PDB entry 3CD6 | X-ray diffraction, 2.75 A resolution | chains C and 0 of the 32 polymer chains in the assembly

[Chain C]
Name: 50S ribosomal protein L4P
From: Haloarcula marismortui
UniProtKB: P12735 (RL4_HALMA); residue numbers follow UniProt; this construct covers 1-246
Amino-acid sequence (246 residues; row label = number of the first residue in the row):
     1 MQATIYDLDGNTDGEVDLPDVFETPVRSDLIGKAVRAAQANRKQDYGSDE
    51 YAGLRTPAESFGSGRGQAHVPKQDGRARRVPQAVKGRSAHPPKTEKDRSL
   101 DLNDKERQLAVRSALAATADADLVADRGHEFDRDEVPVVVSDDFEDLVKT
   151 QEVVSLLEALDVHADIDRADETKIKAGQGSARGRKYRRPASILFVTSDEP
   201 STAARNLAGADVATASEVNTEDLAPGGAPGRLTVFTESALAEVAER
Metal / ion sites: Na+ site 1: Asp45, Thr94, Lys96; Na+ site 2: Arg55 (shared with G464(0), G475(0) of chain 0); Mg2+: Gly86 (shared with G456(0) of chain 0)

[Chain 0]
Molecule: 23S ribosomal RNA
From: Haloarcula marismortui
Notes: engineered mutation(s): G2099A, G2616A
Sequence (2923 nucleotides; row label = number of the first residue in the row):
     1 GUUGGCUACUAUGCCAGCUGGUGGAUUGCUCGGCUCAGGCGCUGAUGAAG
    51 GACGUGCCAAGCUGCGAUAAGCUGUGGGGAGCCGCACGGAGGCGAAGAAC
   101 CACAGAUUUCCGAAUGAGAAUCUCUCUAACAAUUGCUUCGCGCAAUGAGG
   151 AACCCCGAGAACUGAAACAUCUCAGUAUCGGGAGGAACAGAAAACGCAAC
   201 GUGAUGUCGUUAGUAACCGCGAGUGAACGCGAUACAGCCCAAACCGAAGC
   251 CCUCACGGGCAAUGUGGUGUCAGGGCUACCUCUCAUCAGCCGACCGUCUU
   301 CACGAAGUCUCUUGGAAUAGAGCGUGAUACAGGGUGACAACCCCGUACUG
   351 AAGACCAGUACGCUGUGCGGUAGUGCCAGAGUAGCGGGGGUUGGAUAUCC
   401 CUCGCGAAUAACGCAGGCAUCGACUGCGAAGGCUAAACACAACCUGAGAC
   451 CGAUAGUGAACAAGUAGUGUGAACGAACGCUGCAAAGUACCCUCAGAAGG
   501 GAGGCGAAAUAGAGCAUGAAAUCAGUUGGCGAUCGAGCGACAGGGCAUAC
   551 AAGGUCCCUUGACGAAUGACCGAGACGCGAGUCUCCAGUAAGACUCACGG
   601 GAAGCCGAUGUUCUGUCGUACGUUUUGAAAAACGAGCCAGGGAGUGUGUC
   651 UGUAUGGCAAGUCUAACCGGAGUAUCCGGGGAGGCACAGGGAAACCGACA
   701 UGGCCGCAGGGCUUUGCCCGAGGGCCGCCGUCUUCAAGGGCGGGGAGCCA
   751 UGUGGACACGACCCGAAUCCGGACGAUCUACGCAUGGACAAGAUGAAGCG
   801 UGCCGAAAGGCACGUGGAAGUCUGUUAGAGUUGGUGUCCUACAAUACCCU
   851 CUCGUGAUCUAUGUGUAGGGGUGAAAGGCCCAUCGAGUCCGGCAACAGCU
   901 GGUUCCAAUCGAAACAUGUCGAAGCAUGACCUCCGCCGAGGUAGUCUGUG
   951 AGGUAGAGCGACCGAUUGGUGUGUCCGCCUCCGAGAGGAGUCGGCACACC
  1001 UGUCAAACUCCAAACUUACAGACGCUGUUUGACGCGGGGAUUCCGGUGCG
  1051 CGGGGUAAGCCUGUGUACCAGGAGGGGAACAACCCAGAGAUAGGUUAAGG
  1101 UCCCCAAGUGUGGAUUAAGUGUAAUCCUCUGAAGGUGGUCUCGAGCCCUA
  1151 GACAGCCGGGAGGUGAGCUUAGAAGCAGCUACCCUCUAAGAAAAGCGUAA
  1201 CAGCUUACCGGCCGAGGUUUGAGGCGCCCAAAAUGAUCGGGACUCAAAUC
  1251 CACCACCGAGACCUGUCCGUACCACUCAUACUGGUAAUCGAGUAGAUUGG
  1301 CGCUCUAAUUGGAUGGAAGCAGGGGCGAGAGCUCCUGUGGACCGAUUAGU
  1351 GACGAAAAUCCUGGCCAUAGUAGCAGCGAUAGUCGGGUGAGAACCCCGAC
  1401 GGCCUAAUGGAUAAGGGUUCCUCAGCACUGCUGAUCAGCUGAGGGUUAGC
  1451 CGGUCCUAAGUCUCACCGCAACUCGACUGAGACGAAAUGGGAAACAGGUU
  1501 AAUAUUCCUGUGCCAUCAUGCAGUGAAAGUUGACGCCCUGGGGUCGAUCA
  1551 CGCCGGGCAUUCGCCCGGUCGAACCGUCCAACUCCGUGGAAGCCGUAAUG
  1601 GCAGGAAGCGGACGAACGGCGGCAUAGGGAAACGUGAUUCAACCUGGGGC
  1651 CCAUGAAAAGACGAGCAUGAUGUCCGUACCGAGAACCGACACAGGUGUCC
  1701 AUGGCGGCGAAAGCCAAGGCCUGUCGGGAGCAACCAACGUUAGGGAAUUC
  1751 GGCAAGUUAGUCCCGUACCUUCGGAAGAAGGGAUGCCUGCUCCGGAACGG
  1801 AGCAGGUCGCAGUGACUCGGAAGCUCGGACUGUCUAGUAACAACAUAGGU
  1851 GACCGCAAAUCCGCAAGGACUCGUACGGUCACUGAAUCCUGCCCAGUGCA
  1901 GGUAUCUGAACACCUCGUACAAGAGGACGAAGGACCUGUCAACGGCGGGG
  1951 GUAACUAUGACCCUCUUAAGGUAGCGUAGUACCUUGCCGCAUCAGUAGCG
  2001 GCUUGCAUGAAUGGAUUAACCAGAGCUUCACUGUCCCAACGUUGGGCCCG
  2051 GUGAACUGUACAUUCCAGUGCGGAGUCUGGAGACACCCAGGGGGAAGCAA
  2101 AGACCCUAUGGAGCUUUACUGCAGGCUGUCGCUGAGACGUGGUCGCCGAU
  2151 GUGCAGCAUAGGUAGGAGUCGUUACAGAGGUACCCGCGCUAGCGGGCCAC
  2201 CCAGACAACAGUGAAAUACUACCCGUCGGUGACUGCGACUCUCACUCCGG
  2251 GAGGAGGACACCGAUAGCCGGGCAGUUUGACUGGGGCGGUACGCGCUCGA
  2301 AAAGAUAUCGAGCGCGCCCUAUGGUCAUCUCAGCCGGGACAGAGACCCGG
  2351 CGAAGAGUGCAAGAGCAAAAGAUGACUUGACAGUGUUCUUCCCAACGAGG
  2401 AACGCUGACGCGAAAGCGUGGUCUAGCGAACCAAUUAGCCUGCUUGAUGC
  2451 GGGCAAUUGAUGACAGAAAAGCUACCCUAGGGAUAACAGAGUCGUCACUC
  2501 GCAAGAGCACAUAUCGACCGAGUGGCUUGCUACCUCGAUGUCGGUUCCCU
  2551 CCAUCCUGCCCGUGCAGAAGCGGGCAAGGGUGAGGUUGUUCGCCUAUUAA
  2601 AGGAGGUCGUGAGCUAGGUUUAGACCGUCGUGAGACAGGUCGGCUGCUAU
  2651 CUACUGGGUGUGUAAUGGUGUCUGACAAGAACGACCGUAUAGUACGAGAG
  2701 GAACUACGGUUGGUGGCCACUGGUGUACCGGUUGUUCGAGAGAGCACGUG
  2751 CCGGGUAGCCACGCCACACGGGGUAAGAGCUGAACGCAUCUAAGCUCGAA
  2801 ACCCACUUGGAAAAGAGACACCGCCGAGGUCCCGCGUACAAGACGCGGUC
  2851 GAUAGACUCGGGGUGUGCGCGUCGAGGUAACGAGACGUUAAGCCCACGAG
  2901 CACUAACAGACCAAAGCCAUCAU
Not modelled in the structure: 1-9, 126-127, 715, 971-998, 1560, 1952-1963, 2137-2236, 2339-2343, 2665-2666, 2915-2923
Modified / non-standard residues: 1MA (6-hydro-1-methyladenosine-5'-monophosphate) at position 628, OMU (o2'-methyluridine 5'-monophosphate) at position 2587, OMG (o2'-methylguanosine-5'-monophosphate) at position 2588, UR3 (3-methyluridine-5'-monophoshate) at position 2619, PSU (pseudouridine-5'-monophosphate) at position 2621
Metal / ion sites: Na+ site 1 near U12 (its only coordinating residue here); Mg2+ site 1 near G28 (its only coordinating residue here); Na+ site 2: C40, G41, C443; Na+ site 3: G56, A59, G61; Sr2+ site 1 near A86 (its only coordinating residue here); Na+ site 4 near U107 (its only coordinating residue here); Mg2+ site 2 near U115 (its only coordinating residue here); Na+ site 5: C130, U146; Na+ site 6: C141, G142; Sr2+ site 2: G147 (shared with 1 residue of chain M); Mg2+ site 3: C162, U2276; K+ site 1: C162, U163, U172; 57 more Na+ sites not listed; 66 more Mg2+ sites not listed; 43 more Sr2+ sites not listed; 1 more K+ sites not listed

[How chain C and chain 0 interact]
Pairs across the interface - 227 pairs, chain C then chain 0:
  Arg27(C) with G656(0), hydrogen bond to the phosphate; G657(0), salt bridge to the phosphate
  Leu30(C) with G656(0), sugar contact; G657(0), sugar contact
  Lys33(C) with A750(0), base contact
  Arg36(C) with A1348(0), hydrogen bond to the sugar; G1349(0), salt bridge to the phosphate
  Ala37(C) with C676(0), phosphate contact
  Ala38(C) with U675(0), hydrogen bond to the sugar; C676(0), phosphate contact
  Gln39(C) with A1307(0), hydrogen bond to the sugar
  Asn41(C) with U675(0), phosphate contact; C676(0), hydrogen bond to the phosphate
  Arg42(C) with U675(0), hydrogen bond to the sugar
  Lys43(C) with A449(0), base contact; U1306(0), hydrogen bond to the sugar
  Gln44(C) with C36(0), hydrogen bond to the base; A447(0), hydrogen bond to the sugar; G448(0), sugar contact; A449(0), hydrogen bond to the phosphate; A674(0), hydrogen bond to the base
  Asp45(C) with U35(0), hydrogen bond to the sugar; C36(0), sugar contact
  Tyr46(C) with U35(0), sugar contact; C450(0), sugar contact; A1352(0), hydrogen bond to the phosphate
  Gly47(C) with C34(0), hydrogen bond to the sugar; U35(0), sugar contact
  Ser48(C) with C34(0), sugar contact; U457(0), phosphate contact; A1352(0), base contact
  Asp49(C) with C34(0), phosphate contact; U35(0), phosphate contact; U457(0), hydrogen bond to the phosphate
  Tyr51(C) with G458(0), phosphate contact
  Ala52(C) with U457(0), phosphate contact; G458(0), phosphate contact
  Gly53(C) with G458(0), hydrogen bond to the phosphate
  Leu54(C) with A894(0), base contact
  Arg55(C) with U457(0), hydrogen bond to the phosphate; G458(0), salt bridge to the phosphate
  Thr56(C) with G475(0), hydrogen bond to the phosphate
  Pro57(C) with C474(0), phosphate contact; G475(0), phosphate contact; C890(0), phosphate contact; G891(0), phosphate contact
  Ser60(C) with G765(0), phosphate contact; A766(0), hydrogen bond to the phosphate
  Gly62(C) with A766(0), phosphate contact
  Ser63(C) with U1359(0), hydrogen bond to the base; A2101(0), sugar contact; A2479(0), phosphate contact
  Gly64(C) with A2100(0), hydrogen bond to the phosphate; A2101(0), hydrogen bond to the phosphate
  Arg65(C) with A2100(0), phosphate contact; A2101(0), hydrogen bond to the phosphate
  Gly66(C) with U1359(0), base contact; A2100(0), phosphate contact; A2101(0), hydrogen bond to the phosphate
  Gln67(C) with U1359(0), hydrogen bond to the base
  Ala68(C) with U1359(0), phosphate contact; C1360(0), phosphate contact; C1361(0), phosphate contact
  His69(C) with G765(0), hydrogen bond to the sugar; A766(0), sugar contact; U1359(0), hydrogen bond to the base
  Val70(C) with C1360(0), sugar contact; C1361(0), sugar contact
  Pro71(C) with G765(0), phosphate contact
  Gln73(C) with C474(0), hydrogen bond to the sugar; G475(0), phosphate contact
  Asp74(C) with C474(0), hydrogen bond to the sugar; G475(0), sugar contact
  Arg76(C) with A476(0), sugar contact; U1362(0), hydrogen bond to the phosphate; G1363(0), salt bridge to the phosphate
  Ala77(C) with C1361(0), phosphate contact; U1362(0), hydrogen bond to the phosphate
  Arg78(C) with A476(0), salt bridge to the phosphate
  Val80(C) with C764(0), phosphate contact; G765(0), phosphate contact
  Pro81(C) with G642(0), sugar contact; C763(0), phosphate contact; C764(0), sugar contact
  Gln82(C) with G641(0), hydrogen bond to the base; G642(0), sugar contact; C764(0), hydrogen bond to the sugar; A1358(0), base contact; C1360(0), hydrogen bond to the sugar; C1361(0), sugar contact
  Ala83(C) with C1361(0), sugar contact
  Val84(C) with U454(0), base contact; G640(0), base contact; C1361(0), hydrogen bond to the sugar; U1362(0), sugar contact
  Lys85(C) with A455(0), hydrogen bond to the phosphate; G458(0), hydrogen bond to the phosphate; A459(0), salt bridge to the phosphate; A476(0), phosphate contact; A477(0), salt bridge to the phosphate
  Arg87(C) with C763(0), phosphate contact; C764(0), salt bridge to the phosphate; A894(0), hydrogen bond to the base
  Ser88(C) with G456(0), phosphate contact; A1352(0), hydrogen bond to the base
  Ala89(C) with A643(0), sugar contact
  His90(C) with A643(0), phosphate contact; G644(0), sugar contact; U645(0), hydrogen bond to the sugar; C762(0), hydrogen bond to the sugar; C763(0), phosphate contact; A1352(0), sugar contact
  Pro91(C) with A1352(0), sugar contact
  Pro92(C) with A1352(0), phosphate contact
  Lys93(C) with U645(0), hydrogen bond to the base; G646(0), sugar contact
  Thr94(C) with U35(0), hydrogen bond to the phosphate; C36(0), phosphate contact
  Glu95(C) with G646(0), sugar contact; U647(0), sugar contact
  Lys96(C) with G646(0), phosphate contact; U647(0), phosphate contact; G1351(0), salt bridge to the phosphate
  Asp97(C) with U647(0), hydrogen bond to the phosphate
  Leu100(C) with U751(0), phosphate contact; G752(0), phosphate contact
  Asp101(C) with A750(0), hydrogen bond to the sugar; U751(0), hydrogen bond to the phosphate
  Leu102(C) with U664(0), phosphate contact
  Asn103(C) with G656(0), base contact; G657(0), base contact; C663(0), sugar contact; U664(0), phosphate contact; C749(0), hydrogen bond to the sugar; A750(0), sugar contact
  Asp104(C) with U664(0), hydrogen bond to the phosphate
  Lys105(C) with G657(0), sugar contact; C658(0), hydrogen bond to the sugar; U662(0), salt bridge to the phosphate; C663(0), salt bridge to the phosphate
  Glu106(C) with G656(0), hydrogen bond to the sugar; G657(0), sugar contact
  Arg107(C) with C677(0), salt bridge to the phosphate; G678(0), salt bridge to the phosphate
  Gln108(C) with G678(0), hydrogen bond to the phosphate
  Leu109(C) with G657(0), phosphate contact; C658(0), phosphate contact
  Arg127(C) with A1308(0), hydrogen bond to the phosphate; U1309(0), salt bridge to the phosphate
  Gly128(C) with U1309(0), phosphate contact; U1310(0), phosphate contact
  Val148(C) with U328(0), sugar contact
  Lys149(C) with A327(0), salt bridge to the phosphate; U328(0), salt bridge to the phosphate
  Thr150(C) with A327(0), sugar contact; U328(0), hydrogen bond to the phosphate
  Gln151(C) with G326(0), phosphate contact; A327(0), hydrogen bond to the base
  Val154(C) with A327(0), base contact
  Arg168(C) with U1309(0), salt bridge to the phosphate; U1310(0), salt bridge to the phosphate
  Asp170(C) with C330(0), hydrogen bond to the base
  Thr172(C) with A339(0), phosphate contact
  Lys173(C) with U1310(0), base contact; G1311(0), base contact; G1344(0), hydrogen bond to the base
  Ile174(C) with C338(0), sugar contact; C1342(0), base contact; C1343(0), hydrogen bond to the base
  Lys175(C) with U1306(0), salt bridge to the phosphate; A1307(0), salt bridge to the phosphate; C1343(0), phosphate contact
  Ala176(C) with C1343(0), phosphate contact; G1344(0), phosphate contact
  Gly177(C) with C1305(0), phosphate contact; C1343(0), hydrogen bond to the phosphate
  Gln178(C) with C29(0), phosphate contact; G452(0), hydrogen bond to the sugar; C1305(0), hydrogen bond to the phosphate
  Gly179(C) with C1305(0), phosphate contact; U1306(0), phosphate contact
  Ala181(C) with U30(0), phosphate contact
  Arg182(C) with C450(0), salt bridge to the phosphate; C451(0), salt bridge to the phosphate; G452(0), hydrogen bond to the base
  Arg184(C) with G448(0), sugar contact; A449(0), hydrogen bond to the phosphate; C450(0), salt bridge to the phosphate; C1305(0), hydrogen bond to the phosphate; U1306(0), salt bridge to the phosphate
  Lys185(C) with G333(0), phosphate contact
  Tyr186(C) with G333(0), phosphate contact; A339(0), hydrogen bond to the phosphate
  Arg187(C) with A1308(0), salt bridge to the phosphate; U1309(0), salt bridge to the phosphate
  Arg188(C) with C330(0), base contact
  Pro189(C) with U1309(0), phosphate contact; U1310(0), phosphate contact
  Ala190(C) with U1309(0), hydrogen bond to the phosphate
  Pro200(C) with G672(0), base contact
  Thr202(C) with U328(0), sugar contact
  Arg205(C) with U328(0), phosphate contact; A329(0), salt bridge to the phosphate; A347(0), hydrogen bond to the sugar
  Asn206(C) with G326(0), base contact; A327(0), hydrogen bond to the base; A329(0), phosphate contact; C330(0), hydrogen bond to the sugar
  Leu207(C) with C330(0), sugar contact
  Ala213(C) with G672(0), base contact
  Thr214(C) with G672(0), hydrogen bond to the base
  Ser216(C) with C677(0), hydrogen bond to the sugar
  Glu217(C) with G670(0), hydrogen bond to the base; A671(0), hydrogen bond to the sugar; G672(0), base contact; C676(0), sugar contact; C677(0), sugar contact
  Val218(C) with G672(0), hydrogen bond to the base
  Asn219(C) with G672(0), base contact; C676(0), hydrogen bond to the sugar
  Asp222(C) with G672(0), hydrogen bond to the base
  Pro225(C) with A1308(0), sugar contact
  Gly226(C) with A1307(0), sugar contact; A1308(0), sugar contact
  Ala228(C) with A1308(0), sugar contact
  Arg246(C) with C677(0), hydrogen bond to the phosphate; G678(0), salt bridge to the phosphate
Also at the interface, not in a pair above, chain C (121 interface residues in all): Asp29, Ala40, Phe61, Lys72, Gly75, Arg79, Val111, Ser180, Gly183, Ala203, Ala208, Val212, Glu221
Also at the interface, not in a pair above, chain 0 (95 interface residues in all): G332, C348, G467, G680, G760, A761, A767, A1345

[Summary]
Chain C and chain 0 form an interface of 121 and 95 residues respectively; the contacts include 76 hydrogen
bonds and 28 salt bridges. Polar pairs include Gln44(C)-C36(0), Gln44(C)-A674(0) and Ser63(C)-U1359(0).
Asp45(C), Thr94(C) and Lys96(C) coordinate Na+ site 1.
Here chain C is 50S ribosomal protein L4P and chain 0 is 23S ribosomal RNA, both from Haloarcula marismortui.
Entry 3CD6 (Co-cystal of large Ribosomal Subunit mutant G2616A with CC-Puromycin) was determined by X-ray
diffraction, deposited together with 3CC2, 3CC4, 3CC7, 3CCE, 3CCJ, 3CCL and 6 further entries.
